PDB entry 6YN3 | X-ray diffraction, 1.49 A resolution | chains L and H of the 3 polymer chains in the assembly

# Chain L
Molecule: Prothrombin
Source organism: Homo sapiens
Notes: EC 3.4.21.5
UniProt: P00734 (THRB_HUMAN); the construct lacks a stretch of the UniProt sequence, so the offset changes along the chain: -4 to 0 = UniProt 328-332; 1-14 = UniProt 336-349; 15-17 = UniProt 361-363
Sequence (36 residues; numbered -4 to 17 plus 14 insertion-coded residues; the number before each row is that of its first residue; a row labelled like 14A-14K holds insertion residues (14A, then the next letters in order); numbers below 1 keep their minus sign (Thr-4 is residue -4)):
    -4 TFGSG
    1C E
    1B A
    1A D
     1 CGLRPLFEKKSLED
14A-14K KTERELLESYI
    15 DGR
Not modelled in the structure: -4 to 0, 15-17
Curated features (UniProtKB/Swiss-Prot):
  - site: Arg17 (Cleavage)

# Chain H
Molecule: Prothrombin
Source organism: Homo sapiens
Notes: EC 3.4.21.5
UniProt: P00734 (THRB_HUMAN); the construct lacks a stretch of the UniProt sequence and is renumbered around it, so the offset changes along the chain: 16-36 = UniProt 364-384; 37-60 = UniProt 386-409; 61-77 = UniProt 419-435; 78-97 = UniProt 437-456; 7 more segments
Sequence (259 residues; row label = number of the first residue in the row; note: 3 numbers in that range are skipped by the numbering (no residue carries them; nothing is unmodelled there); a row labelled like 60A-60I holds insertion residues (60A, then the next letters in order)):
    16 IVEGSDAEIGMSPWQVMLFRK
   36A S
    37 PQELLCGASLISDRWVLTAAHCLL
60A-60I YPPWDKNFT
    61 ENDLLVRIGKHSRTRYE
   77A R
    78 NIEKISMLEKIYIHPRYNWR
   97A E
    98 NLDRDIALMKLKKPVAFSDYIHPVCLPDRETA
129A-129C ASL
   130 LQAGYKGRVTGWGNLKET
147A-147G WTANVGK
   150 GQPSVLQVVNLPIVERPVCKDSTRIRITDNMFCAG
  184A Y
   185 KP
186A-186D DEGK
   187 RGDACEGDSGGPFVMKSP
204A-204B FN
   205 NRWYQMGIVSWGE
   219 GCD
  221A R
   222 DGKYGFYTHVFRLKKWIQKVIDQFGE
Not modelled in the structure: 147A-147G, 246-247
Cystine bridges: Cys42-Cys58, Cys168-Cys182, Cys191-Cys220
Covalent attachments: N-acetylglucosamine (NAG) linked to Asn60G
Ion coordination: Na+ site 1: Lys169, Thr172, Phe204A; Na+ site 2: Arg221A, Lys224
Residues lining bound ligands: 4-hydroxybenzamide (HBD): Asp189, Ala190, Cys191, Glu192, Ser195, Val213, Ser214, Trp215, Gly216, Gly219, Cys220, Gly226, Phe227
Curated features (UniProtKB/Swiss-Prot):
  - region: Ala183 to Val200 (High affinity receptor-binding region which is also known as the TP508 peptide)
  - active site (Charge relay system): His57, Asp102, Ser195
  - glycosylation: Asn60G (N-linked (GlcNAc...) (complex) asparagine)

# How chain L and chain H interact
Inter-chain disulfides: Cys1(L)-Cys122(H)
Contacting residue pairs - 59 pairs, chain L then chain H:
  Cys1(L) - Pro120(H)
  Cys1(L) - Val121(H)
  Cys1(L) - Cys122(H)  disulfide
  Cys1(L) - Arg206(H)  hydrogen bond (backbone-side chain)
  Asp1A(L) - His119(H)  salt bridge
  Asp1A(L) - Arg206(H)
  Ala1B(L) - Arg206(H)  hydrogen bond (backbone-side chain)
  Gly2(L) - Trp29(H)
  Gly2(L) - Pro120(H)  hydrogen bond (backbone-backbone)
  Gly2(L) - Cys122(H)
  Gly2(L) - Arg206(H)
  Gly2(L) - Trp207(H)  hydrogen bond (backbone-backbone)
  Leu3(L) - His119(H)  hydrogen bond (backbone-side chain)
  Leu3(L) - Asn205(H)
  Leu3(L) - Arg206(H)
  Arg4(L) - Gly25(H)
  Arg4(L) - Met26(H)  hydrogen bond (side chain-backbone)
  Arg4(L) - Pro28(H)
  Arg4(L) - Trp29(H)
  Arg4(L) - Arg137(H)
  Arg4(L) - Trp207(H)
  Pro5(L) - Ser115(H)
  Pro5(L) - Asp116(H)
  Pro5(L) - His119(H)
  Leu6(L) - Ile24(H)
  Leu6(L) - Asp116(H)
  Phe7(L) - Glu23(H)
  Phe7(L) - Ile24(H)
  Phe7(L) - Gly25(H)
  Phe7(L) - Met26(H)  hydrophobic
  Glu8(L) - Lys202(H)  salt bridge
  Glu8(L) - Asn205(H)
  Glu8(L) - Trp207(H)  hydrogen bond
  Asp14(L) - Glu23(H)
  Asp14(L) - Met26(H)
  Asp14(L) - Arg137(H)  salt bridge
  Asp14(L) - Trp207(H)
  Lys14A(L) - Glu23(H)  hydrogen bond (backbone-side chain)
  Thr14B(L) - Arg137(H)  hydrogen bond
  Thr14B(L) - Asn159(H)  hydrogen bond
  Glu14C(L) - Arg137(H)
  Glu14C(L) - Lys202(H)  salt bridge
  Glu14E(L) - Lys135(H)  salt bridge
  Glu14E(L) - Asn159(H)  hydrogen bond
  Glu14E(L) - Tyr184A(H)  hydrogen bond
  Leu14F(L) - Lys135(H)
  Leu14F(L) - Gly136(H)
  Leu14F(L) - Asn159(H)
  Leu14F(L) - Trp207(H)  hydrophobic
  Leu14G(L) - Pro204(H)  hydrophobic
  Ser14I(L) - Gly133(H)
  Ser14I(L) - Tyr134(H)
  Ser14I(L) - Lys135(H)  hydrogen bond (side chain-backbone)
  Tyr14J(L) - Tyr134(H)  hydrophobic
  Tyr14J(L) - Lys135(H)  hydrogen bond (side chain-backbone)
  Tyr14J(L) - Met201(H)
  Tyr14J(L) - Lys202(H)
  Tyr14J(L) - Pro204(H)
  Ile14K(L) - Tyr134(H)  hydrogen bond (backbone-side chain)
Interface residues without a listed pair, chain L (21 interface residues in all): Glu1C
Interface residues without a listed pair, chain H (26 interface residues in all): Tyr117

# In short
21 residues of chain L and 26 residues of chain H are in contact; the contacts include 1 disulfide bond, 15
hydrogen bonds and 5 salt bridges. Among the polar pairs are Asp1A(L)-His119(H), Glu8(L)-Lys202(H) and
Glu14E(L)-Lys135(H). Ligands of chain H: 4-hydroxybenzamide.
Chain L is Prothrombin and chain H is Prothrombin, both from Homo sapiens; the structure, Thrombin in complex
with 4-hydroxybenzamide (j89), was determined by X-ray diffraction.
